Entry 8D53 (X-ray diffraction, 3.24 A resolution); this record covers chains D and E of the 6 polymer chains in the assembly.

# Chain D
Protein: 35O22scFV Heavy chain variable
From: Homo sapiens
Notes: antibody fragment or engineered binder
Chain sequence (117 residues; each row starts with the number of its first residue; note: 10 numbers in that range are skipped by the numbering (no residue carries them; nothing is unmodelled there); a row labelled like 72A-72H holds insertion residues (72A, then the next letters in order)):
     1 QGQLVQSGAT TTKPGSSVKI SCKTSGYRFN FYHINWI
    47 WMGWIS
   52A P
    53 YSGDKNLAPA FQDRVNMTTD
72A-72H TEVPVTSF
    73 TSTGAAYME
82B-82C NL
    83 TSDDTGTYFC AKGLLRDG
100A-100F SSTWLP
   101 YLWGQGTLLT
Disulfide bonds: Cys22-Cys92

# Chain E
Protein: 35O22scFv Light Chain Variable
From: Homo sapiens
Notes: antibody fragment or engineered binder
Chain sequence (107 residues; numbered 3 to 106 plus 4 insertion-coded residues; 1 number in that range is skipped by the numbering (no residue carries it; nothing is unmodelled there); the number before each row is that of its first residue; a row labelled like 27A-27C holds insertion residues (27A, then the next letters in order)):
     3 VLTQSAS
    11 VSGSLGQSVT ISCTGPN
27A-27C SVC
    28 CSHKSISWYQ WPPGRAPTLI IYEDNERAPG ISPRFSGYKS YWSAYLTISD LRPEDETTYY
    88 CCSYTHNS
   95A G
    96 CVFGTGTKVS V
Disulfide bonds: Cys23-Cys88, Cys89-Cys96

# Interface between chain D and chain E
Residue-residue contacts - 23 pairs, chain D then chain E:
  Ile37(D) with Phe98(E), hydrophobic
  Trp47(D) with Gly95A(E); Cys96(E); Phe98(E)
  Phe91(D) with Arg42(E)
  Leu96(D) with Leu46(E), hydrophobic; Tyr49(E), hydrophobic
  Ser100A(D) with Glu50(E), hydrogen bond
  Ser100B(D) with Glu50(E); Tyr91(E), hydrogen bond
  Thr100C(D) with His93(E)
  Trp100D(D) with His93(E), hydrogen bond (side chain-backbone); Ser95(E); Gly95A(E); Cys96(E)
  Leu100E(D) with Tyr36(E); Tyr49(E), hydrophobic; Tyr91(E)
  Pro100F(D) with Tyr36(E), hydrogen bond (backbone-side chain)
  Tyr101(D) with Leu46(E), hydrophobic
  Trp103(D) with Tyr36(E); Pro44(E), hydrophobic; Phe98(E), hydrophobic
Interface residues without a listed pair, chain D (17 interface residues in all): Trp50, Asn58, Leu97, Gly100, Gly104
Interface residues without a listed pair, chain E (19 interface residues in all): Ser32, Trp38, Ala43, Thr45, Pro56, Thr92, Asn94

# In short
17 residues of chain D and 19 residues of chain E are in contact, with 4 hydrogen bonds. Polar contacts
include Pro100F(D)-Tyr36(E), Ser100A(D)-Glu50(E) and Ser100B(D)-Tyr91(E).
Chain D is 35O22scFV Heavy chain variable and chain E is 35O22scFv Light Chain Variable, both from Homo
sapiens; the structure, Crystal Structure of Mosaic HIV-1 Envelope (MosM3.3) in Complex with antibodies PGT124
and 35O22 at 3.25 ..., was determined by X-ray diffraction.
